Entry 4UNB (X-ray diffraction, 2.55 A resolution); this record covers chains G and O of the 5 polymer chains in the assembly.

== Chain G ==
Molecule: Homing endonuclease I-dmoi
From: Desulfurococcus mobilis
Notes: EC 3.1.-.-
Reference sequence: P21505 (DMO1_DESMO); numbering as in UniProt (aligned over 2-188)
Chain sequence (199 residues; numbered 1 to 199; the number before each row is that of its first residue):
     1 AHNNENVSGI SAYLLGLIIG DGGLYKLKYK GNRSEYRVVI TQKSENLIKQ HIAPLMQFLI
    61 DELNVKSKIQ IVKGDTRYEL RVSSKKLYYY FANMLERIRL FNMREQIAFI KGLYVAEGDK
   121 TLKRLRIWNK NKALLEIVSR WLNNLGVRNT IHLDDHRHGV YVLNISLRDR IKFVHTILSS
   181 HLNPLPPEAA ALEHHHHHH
Not modelled in the structure: 1-4, 180-199
Differences from the reference sequence: expression tag (1, 189-199)
Ion coordination: Mn2+ site 1: Gly-20, Glu-117 (shared with 1 residue of chain I; 1 residue of chain N); Mn2+ site 2: Asp-21, Ala-116 (shared with 1 residue of chain H; DC16(O) of chain O); Mn2+ site 3: Asp-21, Glu-117 (shared with 1 residue of chain H; 1 residue of chain I; 1 residue of chain N; DC16(O) of chain O)
UniProt features mapped onto this chain:
  - active site: Asp-21, Glu-117

== Chain O ==
Molecule: 10-nt DNA strand
Sequence (10 nucleotides; row label = number of the first residue in the row):
    16 CCGGCAAGGC
Ion coordination: Mn2+ site 1: DC16 (shared with Asp-21(G), Ala-116(G) of chain G; 1 residue of chain H)

== Interface between chain G and chain O ==
Residue-residue contacts - 17 pairs, chain G then chain O:
  Asp-21(G) / DC16(O)  phosphate contact
  Ala-116(G) / DC16(O)  phosphate contact
  Glu-117(G) / DC16(O)  phosphate contact
  Gly-118(G) / DC16(O)  sugar contact
  Gly-118(G) / DC17(O)  phosphate contact
  Asp-119(G) / DC17(O)  phosphate contact
  Lys-120(G) / DC16(O)  salt bridge to the phosphate
  Lys-120(G) / DC17(O)  hydrogen bond to the phosphate
  Thr-121(G) / DC17(O)  phosphate contact
  Thr-121(G) / DG18(O)  phosphate contact
  Arg-124(G) / DG18(O)  hydrogen bond to the base
  Arg-124(G) / DG19(O)  hydrogen bond to the base
  Arg-124(G) / DC20(O)  base contact
  Arg-126(G) / DC17(O)  base contact
  Arg-126(G) / DG18(O)  hydrogen bond to the base
  Trp-128(G) / DC16(O)  sugar contact
  Trp-128(G) / DC17(O)  base contact
Interface residues without a listed pair, chain G (12 interface residues in all): Asp-154, Arg-157

== In short ==
The interface between chain G and chain O involves 12 residues on one side and 5 on the other; the contacts
include 4 hydrogen bonds and 1 salt bridge. Among the polar pairs are Arg-124(G)/DG18(O), Arg-124(G)/DG19(O)
and Arg-126(G)/DG18(O).
Chain G is Homing endonuclease I-dmoi (Desulfurococcus mobilis) and chain O is a 10-nt DNA strand; the
structure, The crystal structure of I-dmoi in complex with its target DNA at 6 days incubation in ..., was
determined by X-ray diffraction, deposited together with 4D6N, 4D6O, 4UN7, 4UN8, 4UN9, 4UNA, 4UNC and 4UT0.
